4FAN - chains D and E of the 6 polymer chains in the assembly; structure by X-ray diffraction, 2.08 A resolution.

== Chain D ==
Protein: Methylamine dehydrogenase heavy chain
Source organism: Paracoccus denitrificans
Notes: EC 1.4.99.3
UniProtKB: A1BB97 (A1BB97_PARDP); residues 2-386 here correspond to UniProt positions 33-417 (UniProt number = residue number + 31)
Chain sequence (385 residues; row label = number of the first residue in the row):
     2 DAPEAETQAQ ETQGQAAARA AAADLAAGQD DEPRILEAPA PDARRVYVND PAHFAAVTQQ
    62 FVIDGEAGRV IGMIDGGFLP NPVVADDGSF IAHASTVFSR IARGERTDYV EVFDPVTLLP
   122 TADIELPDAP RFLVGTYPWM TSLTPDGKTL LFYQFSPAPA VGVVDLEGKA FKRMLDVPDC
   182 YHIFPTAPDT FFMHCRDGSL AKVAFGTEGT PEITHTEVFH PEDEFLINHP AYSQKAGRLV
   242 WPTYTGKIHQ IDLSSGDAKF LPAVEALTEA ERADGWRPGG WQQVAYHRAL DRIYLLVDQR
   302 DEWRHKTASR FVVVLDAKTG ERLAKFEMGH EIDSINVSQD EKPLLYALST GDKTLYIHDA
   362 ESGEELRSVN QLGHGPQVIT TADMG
Disordered / not traced: 2-10
Disulfides: C181-C196

== Chain E ==
Protein: Methylamine dehydrogenase light chain
Source organism: Paracoccus denitrificans
Notes: EC 1.4.9.1
UniProtKB: P22619 (DHML_PARDE); residues 1-131 here correspond to UniProt positions 58-188 (UniProt number = residue number + 57)
Chain sequence (137 residues; row label = number of the first residue in the row):
     1 ADAPAGTDPR AKWVPQDNDI QACDYWRHCS IDGNICDCSG GSLTNCPPGT KLATASWVAS
    61 CYNPTDGQSY LIAYRDCCGY NVSGRCPCLN TEGELPVYRP EFANDIIWCF GAEDDAMTYH
   121 CTISPIVGKA SHHHHHH
Disordered / not traced: 1-6, 132-137
Construct notes: expression tag (132-137)
Modified residues: W57 (7-hydroxy-l-tryptophan; 0AF)
Disulfides: C23-C88, C29-C61, C36-C121, C38-C86, C46-C77, C78-C109
Glycans and other covalent adducts: covalent link W57-W108
Curated features (UniProtKB/Swiss-Prot):
  - modified residue: W57 (Tryptophylquinone)
  - cross-link: W57 to W108 (Tryptophan tryptophylquinone (Trp-Trp))

== Chain D / chain E interface ==
Contacting residue pairs (71; chain D residue first):
  Q14(D) - Q21(E)
  G15(D) - D19(E)
  G15(D) - I20(E)  hydrogen bond (backbone-backbone)
  G15(D) - Q21(E)
  Q16(D) - N18(E)
  Q16(D) - D19(E)
  A18(D) - I20(E)  hydrophobic
  A19(D) - N18(E)
  A19(D) - D19(E)
  A19(D) - I20(E)  hydrophobic
  R20(D) - D17(E)  salt bridge
  R20(D) - N18(E)
  R20(D) - T65(E)
  A22(D) - R27(E)
  A22(D) - L43(E)  hydrophobic
  A23(D) - D17(E)
  L26(D) - N63(E)
  L26(D) - D66(E)
  L26(D) - Y70(E)
  L26(D) - I126(E)  hydrophobic
  D32(D) - N45(E)
  E33(D) - N45(E)
  P34(D) - T44(E)
  P34(D) - N45(E)
  P34(D) - L52(E)
  P34(D) - R75(E)
  R35(D) - N45(E)  hydrogen bond (backbone-side chain)
  R35(D) - C46(E)  hydrogen bond (backbone-backbone)
  R35(D) - L52(E)
  I36(D) - C46(E)  hydrophobic
  I36(D) - P47(E)
  I36(D) - T50(E)
  I36(D) - K51(E)
  I36(D) - L52(E)
  L37(D) - G40(E)
  L37(D) - G41(E)
  L37(D) - S42(E)
  L37(D) - N45(E)
  L37(D) - C46(E)  hydrogen bond (backbone-backbone)
  L37(D) - P48(E)
  A39(D) - P48(E)
  V58(D) - N81(E)
  Q60(D) - V82(E)  hydrogen bond (side chain-backbone)
  Q60(D) - S83(E)  hydrogen bond (side chain-backbone)
  R70(D) - Q21(E)
  R70(D) - D37(E)  salt bridge
  R70(D) - G41(E)  hydrogen bond (side chain-backbone)
  V71(D) - C38(E)
  V71(D) - S39(E)
  V71(D) - G40(E)  hydrogen bond (backbone-backbone)
  V71(D) - R85(E)
  I72(D) - G40(E)
  I72(D) - P48(E)
  G73(D) - S39(E)
  M74(D) - S39(E)
  M74(D) - Y80(E)  hydrogen bond (backbone-side chain)
  M74(D) - S83(E)
  M74(D) - H120(E)
  D76(D) - Y80(E)
  D76(D) - N81(E)  hydrogen bond (side chain-backbone)
  V117(D) - P48(E)
  T118(D) - P48(E)
  T118(D) - G49(E)  hydrogen bond (backbone-backbone)
  L119(D) - P48(E)  hydrophobic
  L119(D) - Y80(E)
  L120(D) - K51(E)
  V370(D) - R85(E)
  N371(D) - R85(E)  hydrogen bond (backbone-side chain)
  Q372(D) - R85(E)
  Q372(D) - C86(E)  hydrogen bond (side chain-backbone)
  Q372(D) - P87(E)
Also at the interface, not in a pair above, chain D (36 interface residues in all): T13, E38, F62, I75, L373
Also at the interface, not in a pair above, chain E (40 interface residues in all): Y25, W26, G84, I123

== Overview ==
The interface between chain D and chain E involves 36 residues on one side and 40 on the other, with 13
hydrogen bonds and 2 salt bridges. Polar pairs include R20(D)-D17(E), R70(D)-D37(E) and R35(D)-N45(E).
Chain D is Methylamine dehydrogenase heavy chain and chain E is Methylamine dehydrogenase light chain, both
from Paracoccus denitrificans; the structure, Crystal Structure of WT MauG in Complex with Pre-Methylamine
Dehydrogenase Aged 40 Days, was determined by X-ray diffraction (same publication as 4FA1, 4FA4, 4FA5, 4FA9,
4FAV and 4FB1).
